Entry 1FC6 (X-ray diffraction, 1.80 A resolution); this record covers chain A.

[Chain A]
Name: Photosystem II D1 protease
Source organism: Scenedesmus obliquus
UniProtKB: O04073 (O04073_SCEOB); numbering as in UniProt (aligned over 78-464)
Chain sequence (388 residues; numbered 77 to 464; the number before each row is that of its first residue):
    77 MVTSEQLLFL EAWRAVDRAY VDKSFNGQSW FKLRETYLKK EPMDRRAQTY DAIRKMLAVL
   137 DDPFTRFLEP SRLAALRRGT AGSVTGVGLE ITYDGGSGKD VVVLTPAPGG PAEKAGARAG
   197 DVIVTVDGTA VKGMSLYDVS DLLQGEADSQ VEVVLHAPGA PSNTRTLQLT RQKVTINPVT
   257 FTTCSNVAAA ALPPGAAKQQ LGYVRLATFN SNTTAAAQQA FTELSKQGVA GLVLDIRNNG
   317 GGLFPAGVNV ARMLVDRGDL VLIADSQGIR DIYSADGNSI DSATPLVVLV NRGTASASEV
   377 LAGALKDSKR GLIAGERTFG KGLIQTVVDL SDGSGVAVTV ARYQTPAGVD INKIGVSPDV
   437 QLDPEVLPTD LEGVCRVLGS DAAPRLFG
Not modelled in the structure: 77, 464
Construct notes: initiating methionine (77); engineered mutation Mse132 (Leu in O04073), Mse210 (Leu in O04073); modified residue (119, 329)
Modified / non-standard residues: Mse77 (selenomethionine); Mse119, Mse132, Mse210, Mse329 (selenomethionine; parent Met)
Curated features (UniProtKB/Swiss-Prot):
  - active site (Charge relay system): S372, K397

[In short]
Curated annotation (UniProt) lists active-site residues S372 and K397.
Chain A is Photosystem II D1 protease (Scenedesmus obliquus); the structure, Photosystem II D1 C-terminal
processing protease, was determined by X-ray diffraction (same publication as 1FC7, 1FC9 and 1FCF).
